PDB entry 9CRP | electron microscopy, 3.20 A resolution | chains D and S of the 14 polymer chains in the assembly

== Chain D ==
Name: CRISPR-associated aCascade subunit Cas7/Csa2 2
From: Saccharolobus solfataricus P2
UniProt: Q97Y91 (CSA2B_SACS2); residue numbers follow UniProt; this construct covers 1-321
Amino-acid sequence (321 residues; numbered 1 to 321; the number before each row is that of its first residue):
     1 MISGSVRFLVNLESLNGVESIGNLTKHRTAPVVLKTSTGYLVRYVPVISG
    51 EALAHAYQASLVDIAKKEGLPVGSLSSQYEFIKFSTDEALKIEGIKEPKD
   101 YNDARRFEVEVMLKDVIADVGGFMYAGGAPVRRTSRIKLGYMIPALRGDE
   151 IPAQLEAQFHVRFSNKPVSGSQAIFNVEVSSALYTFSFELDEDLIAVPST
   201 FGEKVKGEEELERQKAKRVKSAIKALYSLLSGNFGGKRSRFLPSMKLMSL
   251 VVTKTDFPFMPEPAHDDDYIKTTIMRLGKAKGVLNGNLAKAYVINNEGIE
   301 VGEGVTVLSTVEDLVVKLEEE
Not modelled in the structure: 169-172, 321

== Chain S ==
Molecule: 63-nt RNA strand
From: Saccharolobus solfataricus
Sequence (63 nucleotides; each row starts with the number of its first residue):
     1 AUUGAAAGUUCUGUUUCGAAGAAAACCCGCCUCAGAUUCAUUAUGGGGAU
    51 AAUCUCUUAUAGA
Not modelled in the structure: 39-63

== Chain D / chain S interface ==
Contacting residue pairs - 36 pairs, chain D then chain S:
  Asn16(D) - C27(S)  sugar contact
  Asn16(D) - C28(S)  phosphate contact
  Gly17(D) - C27(S)  sugar contact
  Val18(D) - C27(S)  base contact
  Glu19(D) - C27(S)  base contact
  Arg28(D) - C27(S)  salt bridge to the phosphate
  Ser49(D) - C27(S)  phosphate contact
  Glu51(D) - A25(S)  hydrogen bond to the sugar
  Glu51(D) - C26(S)  sugar contact
  His55(D) - C26(S)  stacking on the base
  Gln58(D) - A25(S)  hydrogen bond to the phosphate
  Phe81(D) - A25(S)  sugar contact
  Lys83(D) - A24(S)  hydrogen bond to the phosphate
  Lys83(D) - A25(S)  salt bridge to the phosphate
  Gly121(D) - A24(S)  sugar contact
  Gly122(D) - A24(S)  sugar contact
  Phe123(D) - A23(S)  hydrogen bond to the sugar
  Phe123(D) - A24(S)  sugar contact
  Met124(D) - A23(S)  base contact
  Met124(D) - A24(S)  base contact
  Arg132(D) - A23(S)  hydrogen bond to the base
  Arg133(D) - A23(S)  sugar contact
  Thr134(D) - A23(S)  phosphate contact
  Ser135(D) - A24(S)  hydrogen bond to the phosphate
  Phe159(D) - C33(S)  phosphate contact
  His160(D) - C33(S)  salt bridge to the phosphate
  Val161(D) - C31(S)  hydrogen bond to the sugar
  Val161(D) - U32(S)  sugar contact
  Val161(D) - C33(S)  hydrogen bond to the phosphate
  Arg162(D) - C31(S)  base contact
  Phe163(D) - U32(S)  hydrogen bond to the phosphate
  Lys237(D) - C28(S)  phosphate contact
  Lys237(D) - G29(S)  hydrogen bond to the phosphate
  Ser239(D) - C30(S)  phosphate contact
  Arg240(D) - C30(S)  phosphate contact
  Arg240(D) - C31(S)  salt bridge to the phosphate
Other interface residues (no listed pair), chain D (31 interface residues in all): Leu15, Ser85, Phe175, Gly236
Other interface residues (no listed pair), chain S (12 interface residues in all): A22

== Overview ==
Chain D and chain S form an interface of 31 and 12 residues respectively; the contacts include 10 hydrogen
bonds, 4 salt bridges and 1 aromatic stacking contact. Polar contacts include Arg132(D)-A23(S),
Glu51(D)-A25(S) and Phe123(D)-A23(S).
Chain D is CRISPR-associated aCascade subunit Cas7/Csa2 2 (Saccharolobus solfataricus P2) and chain S is a
63-nt RNA strand (Saccharolobus solfataricus); the structure, Post-targeting aCascade Type IA CRISPR-Cas
Surveillance Complexes, was determined by electron microscopy.
